PDB entry 7P04 | electron microscopy, 2.85 A resolution | chain A

== Chain A ==
Molecule: Pleiotropic ABC efflux transporter of multiple drugs
From: Saccharomyces cerevisiae (strain ATCC 204508 / S288c)
UniProt: P33302 (PDR5_YEAST); residue numbers follow UniProt; this construct covers 1-1511
Sequence (1511 residues; numbered 1 to 1511; the number before each row is that of its first residue):
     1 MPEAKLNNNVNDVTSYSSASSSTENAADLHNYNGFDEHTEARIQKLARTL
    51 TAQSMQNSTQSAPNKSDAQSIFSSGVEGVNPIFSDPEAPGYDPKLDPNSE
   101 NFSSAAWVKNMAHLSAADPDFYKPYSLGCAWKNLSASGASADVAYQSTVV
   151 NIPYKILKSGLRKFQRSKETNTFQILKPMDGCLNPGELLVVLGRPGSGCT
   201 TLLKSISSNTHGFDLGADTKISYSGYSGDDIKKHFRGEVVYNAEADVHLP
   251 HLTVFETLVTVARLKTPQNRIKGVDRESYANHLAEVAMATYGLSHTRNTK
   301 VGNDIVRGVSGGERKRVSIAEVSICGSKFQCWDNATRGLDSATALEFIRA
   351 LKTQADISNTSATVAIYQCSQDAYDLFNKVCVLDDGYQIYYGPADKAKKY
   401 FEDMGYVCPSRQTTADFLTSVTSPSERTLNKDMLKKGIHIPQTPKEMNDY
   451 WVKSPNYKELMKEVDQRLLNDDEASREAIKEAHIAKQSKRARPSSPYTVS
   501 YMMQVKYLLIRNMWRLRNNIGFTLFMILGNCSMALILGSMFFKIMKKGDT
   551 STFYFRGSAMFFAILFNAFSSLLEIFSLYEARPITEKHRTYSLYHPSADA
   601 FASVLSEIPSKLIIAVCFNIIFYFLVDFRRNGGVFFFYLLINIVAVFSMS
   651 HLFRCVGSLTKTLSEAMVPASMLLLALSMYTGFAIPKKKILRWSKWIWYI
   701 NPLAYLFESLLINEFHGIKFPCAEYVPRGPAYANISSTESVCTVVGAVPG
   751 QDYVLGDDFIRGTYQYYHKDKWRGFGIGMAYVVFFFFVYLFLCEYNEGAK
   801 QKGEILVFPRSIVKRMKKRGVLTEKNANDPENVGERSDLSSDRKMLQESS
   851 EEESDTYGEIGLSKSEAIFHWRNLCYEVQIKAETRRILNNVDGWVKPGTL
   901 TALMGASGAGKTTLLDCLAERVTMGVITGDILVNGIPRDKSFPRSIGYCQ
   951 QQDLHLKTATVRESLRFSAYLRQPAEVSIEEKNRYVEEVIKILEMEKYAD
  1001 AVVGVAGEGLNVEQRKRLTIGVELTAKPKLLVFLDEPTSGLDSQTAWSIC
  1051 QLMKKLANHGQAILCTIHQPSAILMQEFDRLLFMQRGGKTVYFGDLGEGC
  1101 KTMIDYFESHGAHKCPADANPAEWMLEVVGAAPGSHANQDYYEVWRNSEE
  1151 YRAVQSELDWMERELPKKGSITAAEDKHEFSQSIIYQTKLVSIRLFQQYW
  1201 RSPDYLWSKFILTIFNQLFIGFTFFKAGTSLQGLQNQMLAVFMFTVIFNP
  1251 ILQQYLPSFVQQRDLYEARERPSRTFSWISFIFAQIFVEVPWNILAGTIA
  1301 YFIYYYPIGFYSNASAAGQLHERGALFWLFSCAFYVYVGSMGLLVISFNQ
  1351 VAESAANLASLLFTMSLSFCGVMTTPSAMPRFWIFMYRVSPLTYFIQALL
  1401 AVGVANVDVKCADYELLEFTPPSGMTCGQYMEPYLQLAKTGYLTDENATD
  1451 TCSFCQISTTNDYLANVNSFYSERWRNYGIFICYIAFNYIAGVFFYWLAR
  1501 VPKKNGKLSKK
Unresolved in the structure: 1-30, 57-91, 166-169, 471-495, 817-860, 1167-1177, 1503-1511
Cystine bridges: Cys-722/Cys-742, Cys-1411/Cys-1455, Cys-1427/Cys-1452
Ligand contacts:
  - ADP (adenosine-5'-diphosphate): Val-878, Ile-880, Arg-885, Ile-887, Ser-907, Gly-908, Ala-909, Gly-910, Lys-911, Thr-912, Thr-913, Met-924, Glu-1036
  - ATP (adenosine-5'-triphosphate): Gly-138, Ala-139, Ala-141, Phe-173, Ile-175, Arg-194, Pro-195, Gly-196, Ser-197, Gly-198, Cys-199, Thr-200, Thr-201, Gly-212, Asp-333, Asn-334, Tyr-367, Gln-801, Lys-802, Gly-803, Glu-804
UniProt features mapped onto this chain:
  - binding site (ATP): Gly-905 to Thr-912
  - modified residue: Ser-22 (Phosphoserine), Thr-49 (Phosphothreonine), Thr-51 (Phosphothreonine), Ser-54 (Phosphoserine), Ser-58 (Phosphoserine), Ser-61 (Phosphoserine), Ser-837 (Phosphoserine), Ser-840 (Phosphoserine), Ser-841 (Phosphoserine), Ser-849 (Phosphoserine), Ser-850 (Phosphoserine), Ser-854 (Phosphoserine)
  - glycosylation (N-linked (GlcNAc...) asparagine): Asn-734, Asn-1447
  - cross-link: Lys-825 (Glycyl lysine isopeptide (Lys-Gly) (interchain with G-Cter in ubiquitin))
  - mutagenesis: Leu-183 (L183P: Activates ER-associated degradation), Thr-257 (T257I: Alters drug specificity), Gly-302 (G302D: Confers generalized drug resistance), Ser-648 (S648F: Alters drug specificity), Gly-905 (G905S: Inactivates drug transport), Gly-908 (G908S: Inactivates drug transport), Gly-1009 (G1009C: Confers generalized drug resistance), Gly-1040 (G1040D: Alters drug specificity), Ser-1048 (S1048V: Alters drug specificity), Glu-1289 (E1289K: Alters drug specificity), Tyr-1311 (Y1311S: Alters drug specificity), Ser-1360 (S1360F: Alters drug specificity), 2 further mutagenesis entries in UniProt
From the paper describing this entry:
  - binding site for ATP: Gln-801, Glu-804
  - contacts within the chain: Glu-804/Asn-1011
  - mutagenesis - Q801A, Q801V: decreased growth in response to cycloheximide
  - mutagenesis - Q801A, Q801V: unchanged growth in response to ketoconazole
  - mutagenesis - Q801A, Q801V: unchanged growth in response to rhodamine 6 G
  - mutagenesis - E804A: decreased growth in response to fluconazole
  - post-translational modification sites: Asn-734
  - binding site for ADP: Lys-911, Thr-912, Thr-913
  - catalytic residues: His-1068 (proposed by the authors, not directly observed)

== Summary ==
Chain A binds ATP and ADP. Curated annotation (UniProt) lists 8 ATP-binding residues and 14 mutagenesis sites.
From the paper: the catalytic residue His-1068; Q801A and Q801V reduce growth in response to cycloheximide.
Chain A is Pleiotropic ABC efflux transporter of multiple drugs (Saccharomyces cerevisiae (strain ATCC 204508
/ S288c)); the structure, Cryo-EM structure of Pdr5 from Saccharomyces cerevisiae in inward-facing
conformation with ADP/ATP, was determined by electron microscopy (same publication as 7P03, 7P05 and 7P06).
